Entry 9J8V (electron microscopy, 3.10 A resolution); this record covers chain A.

# Chain A
Name: RNA-directed RNA polymerase L
Source organism: Orthotospovirus tomatomaculae
Notes: EC 2.7.7.48
UniProt: A0A7G8JUQ9 (A0A7G8JUQ9_TSWV); residue numbers follow UniProt; this construct covers 317-1793, 1813-2081
Chain sequence (1766 residues; row label = number of the first residue in the row; note: 16 numbers in that range are skipped by the numbering (no residue carries them; nothing is unmodelled there); a row labelled like 1796A-1796Q holds insertion residues (1796A, then the next letters in order)):
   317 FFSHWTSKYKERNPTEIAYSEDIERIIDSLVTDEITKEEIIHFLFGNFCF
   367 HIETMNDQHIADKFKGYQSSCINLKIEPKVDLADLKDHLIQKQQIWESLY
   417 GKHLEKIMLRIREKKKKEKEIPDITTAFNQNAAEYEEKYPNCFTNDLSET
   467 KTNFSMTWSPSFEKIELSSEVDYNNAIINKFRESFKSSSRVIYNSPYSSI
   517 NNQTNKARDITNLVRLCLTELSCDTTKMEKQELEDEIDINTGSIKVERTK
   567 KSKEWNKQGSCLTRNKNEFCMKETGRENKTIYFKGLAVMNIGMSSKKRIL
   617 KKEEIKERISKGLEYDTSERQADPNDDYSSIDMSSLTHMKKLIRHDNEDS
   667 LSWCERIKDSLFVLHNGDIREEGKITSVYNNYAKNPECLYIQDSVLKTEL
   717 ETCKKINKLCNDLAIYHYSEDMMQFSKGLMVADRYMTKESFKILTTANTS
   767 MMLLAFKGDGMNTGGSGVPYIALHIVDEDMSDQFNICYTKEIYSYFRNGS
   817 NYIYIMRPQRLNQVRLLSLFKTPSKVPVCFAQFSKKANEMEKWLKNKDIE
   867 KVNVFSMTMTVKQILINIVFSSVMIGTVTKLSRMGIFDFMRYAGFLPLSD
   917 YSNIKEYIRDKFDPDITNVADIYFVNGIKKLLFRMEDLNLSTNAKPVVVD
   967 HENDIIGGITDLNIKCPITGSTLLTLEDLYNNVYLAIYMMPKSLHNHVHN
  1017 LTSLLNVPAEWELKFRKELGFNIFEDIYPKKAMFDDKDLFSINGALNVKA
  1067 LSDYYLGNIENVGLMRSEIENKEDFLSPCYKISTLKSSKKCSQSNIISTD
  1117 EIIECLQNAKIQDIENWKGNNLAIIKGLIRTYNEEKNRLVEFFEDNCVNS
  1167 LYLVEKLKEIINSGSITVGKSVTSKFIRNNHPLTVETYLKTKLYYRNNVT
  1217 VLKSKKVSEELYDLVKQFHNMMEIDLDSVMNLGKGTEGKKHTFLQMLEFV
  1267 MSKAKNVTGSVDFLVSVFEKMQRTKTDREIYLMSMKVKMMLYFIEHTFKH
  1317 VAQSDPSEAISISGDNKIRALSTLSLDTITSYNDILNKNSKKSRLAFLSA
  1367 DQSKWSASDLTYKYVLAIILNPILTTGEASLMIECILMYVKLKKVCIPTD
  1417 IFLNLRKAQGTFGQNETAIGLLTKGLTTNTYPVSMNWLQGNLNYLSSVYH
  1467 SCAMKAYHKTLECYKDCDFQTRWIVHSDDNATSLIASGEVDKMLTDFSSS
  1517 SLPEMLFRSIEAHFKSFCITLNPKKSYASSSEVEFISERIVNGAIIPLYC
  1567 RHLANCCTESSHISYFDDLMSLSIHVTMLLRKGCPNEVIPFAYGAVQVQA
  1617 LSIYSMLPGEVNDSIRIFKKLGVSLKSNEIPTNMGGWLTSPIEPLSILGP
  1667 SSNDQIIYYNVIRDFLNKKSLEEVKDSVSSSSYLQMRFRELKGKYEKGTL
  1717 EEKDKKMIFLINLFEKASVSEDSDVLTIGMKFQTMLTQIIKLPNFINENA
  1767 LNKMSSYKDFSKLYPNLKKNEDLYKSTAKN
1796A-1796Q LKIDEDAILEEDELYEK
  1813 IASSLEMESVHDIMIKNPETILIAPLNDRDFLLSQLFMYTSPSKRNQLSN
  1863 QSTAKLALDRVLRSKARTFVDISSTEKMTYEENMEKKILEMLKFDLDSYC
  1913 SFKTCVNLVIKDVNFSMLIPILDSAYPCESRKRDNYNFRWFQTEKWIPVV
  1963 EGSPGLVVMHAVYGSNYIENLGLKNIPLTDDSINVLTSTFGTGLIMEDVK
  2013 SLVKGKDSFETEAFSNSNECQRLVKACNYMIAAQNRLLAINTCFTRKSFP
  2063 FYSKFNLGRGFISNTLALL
Disordered / not traced: 608-653, 955-969, 1285-1295, 1796A-1796Q
Sequence notes: insertion (1794); conflict Ala1866 (Glu in A0A7G8JUQ9), Glu1888 (Val in A0A7G8JUQ9), Gly1984 (Cys in A0A7G8JUQ9)
Small-molecule neighbours:
  - ribavirin triphosphate (RTP), molecule 1: Lys773, Asp775, Gly776, Met777, Asn778, Thr779, Gly781, Lys1191
  - ribavirin triphosphate (RTP), molecule 2: Tyr908, Asp1367, Gln1368, Ser1369, Lys1370, Trp1371, Gln1455, Asp1494, Asn1538, Lys1540, Lys1541
What the authors report for this chain:
  - binding site for ribavirin triphosphate: Met777, Thr779, Tyr908, Lys1191, Lys1370, Asn1538, Lys1540, Lys1541

# Overview
Chain A binds ribavirin triphosphate. The paper reports a binding site for ribavirin triphosphate at Met777,
Thr779 and Tyr908 among others.
Chain A is RNA-directed RNA polymerase L (Orthotospovirus tomatomaculae); the structure, TSWV L protein in
complex with ribavirin 5-triphosphate, was determined by electron microscopy together with 8KI9, 8KI6, 8KI7,
8KI8 and 8KIA from the same study.
